8YQY - chains B and G of the 9 polymer chains in the assembly; structure by electron microscopy, 3.68 A resolution.

== Chain B ==
Protein: DNA-directed RNA polymerase subunit beta
From: African swine fever virus
Notes: EC 2.7.7.6
UniProtKB: A0A2X0RU95 (A0A2X0RU95_ASF); residue numbers follow UniProt; this construct covers 1-1242
Chain sequence (1242 residues; row label = number of the first residue in the row):
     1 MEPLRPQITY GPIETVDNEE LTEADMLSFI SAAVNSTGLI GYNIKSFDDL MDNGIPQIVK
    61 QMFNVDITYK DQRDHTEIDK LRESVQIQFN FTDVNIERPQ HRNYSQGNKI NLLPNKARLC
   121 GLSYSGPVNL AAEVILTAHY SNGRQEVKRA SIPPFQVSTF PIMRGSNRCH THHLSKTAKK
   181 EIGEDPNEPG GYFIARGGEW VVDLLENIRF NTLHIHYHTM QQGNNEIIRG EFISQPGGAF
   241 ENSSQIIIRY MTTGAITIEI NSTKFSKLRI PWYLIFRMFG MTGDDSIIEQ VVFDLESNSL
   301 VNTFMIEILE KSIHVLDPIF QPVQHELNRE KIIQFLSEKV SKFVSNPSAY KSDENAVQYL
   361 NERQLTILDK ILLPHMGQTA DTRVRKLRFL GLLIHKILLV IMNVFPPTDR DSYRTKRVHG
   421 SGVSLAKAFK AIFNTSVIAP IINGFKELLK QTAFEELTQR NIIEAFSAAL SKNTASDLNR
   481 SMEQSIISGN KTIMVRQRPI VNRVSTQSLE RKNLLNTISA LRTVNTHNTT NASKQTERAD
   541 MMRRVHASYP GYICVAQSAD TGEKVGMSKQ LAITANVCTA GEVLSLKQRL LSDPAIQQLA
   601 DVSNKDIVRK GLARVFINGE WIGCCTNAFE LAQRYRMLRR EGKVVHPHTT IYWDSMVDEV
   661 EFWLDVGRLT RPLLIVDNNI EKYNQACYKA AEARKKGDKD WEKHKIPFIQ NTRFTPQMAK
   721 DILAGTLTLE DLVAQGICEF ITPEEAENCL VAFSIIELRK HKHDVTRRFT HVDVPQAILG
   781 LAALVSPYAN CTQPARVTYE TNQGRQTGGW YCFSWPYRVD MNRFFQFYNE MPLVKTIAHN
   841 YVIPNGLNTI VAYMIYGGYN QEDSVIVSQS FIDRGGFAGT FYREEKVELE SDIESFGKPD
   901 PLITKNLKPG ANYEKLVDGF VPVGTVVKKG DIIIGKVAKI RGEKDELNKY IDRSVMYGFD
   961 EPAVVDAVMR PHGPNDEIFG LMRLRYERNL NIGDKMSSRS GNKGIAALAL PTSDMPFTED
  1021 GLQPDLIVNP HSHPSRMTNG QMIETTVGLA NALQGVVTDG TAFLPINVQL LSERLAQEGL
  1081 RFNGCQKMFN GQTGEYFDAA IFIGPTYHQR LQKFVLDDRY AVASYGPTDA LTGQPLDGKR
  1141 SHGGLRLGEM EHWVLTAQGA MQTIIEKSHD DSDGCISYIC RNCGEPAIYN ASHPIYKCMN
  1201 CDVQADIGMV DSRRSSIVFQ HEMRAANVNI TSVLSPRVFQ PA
Not modelled in the structure: 1-3, 219-224, 490-503, 529-532, 941-948
Bound ions: Zn2+: Cys-1180, Cys-1183, Cys-1198, Cys-1201

== Chain G ==
Protein: C122R
From: African swine fever virus
UniProtKB: A0A0A1DYD1 (A0A0A1DYD1_ASF); residues 1-105 here = UniProt positions 1-105
Chain sequence (105 residues; numbered 1 to 105; the number before each row is that of its first residue):
     1 MKICKACSSC MVRTYVDGNI IFRCSCGESV QGDSQNLLVS SKVYHTGEME DKYKIFIKNA
    61 PFDPTNCQIK KDCPNCHLDY LTQICIGSQK IIILVCRCGY MSNRG
Bound ions: Zn2+ site 1: Cys-4, Cys-7, Cys-24, Cys-26; Zn2+ site 2: Cys-73, Cys-76, Cys-96, Cys-98

== Chain B / chain G interface ==
Pairs across the interface (63; chain B residue first):
  Gly-283(B) with Ser-8(G)
  Asp-284(B) with Ser-8(G), hydrogen bond (backbone-backbone); Ser-9(G); Cys-10(G), hydrogen bond (side chain-backbone)
  Asp-285(B) with Ile-3(G); Ser-8(G), hydrogen bond (backbone-backbone)
  Ile-288(B) with Met-1(G), hydrophobic
  Leu-295(B) with Met-1(G), hydrophobic
  Leu-300(B) with Val-43(G), hydrophobic; Asp-51(G)
  Thr-303(B) with Ser-41(G)
  Ile-306(B) with Met-1(G), hydrophobic
  Glu-307(B) with Ser-40(G); Ser-41(G)
  Glu-310(B) with Met-1(G); Cys-10(G)
  Ile-313(B) with Cys-10(G), hydrophobic
  His-314(B) with Cys-10(G), hydrogen bond; Val-12(G)
  Met-402(B) with Thr-46(G), hydrogen bond (backbone-side chain); Met-49(G), hydrophobic
  Asn-403(B) with Thr-46(G); Gly-47(G)
  Val-404(B) with Met-49(G), hydrophobic; Lys-52(G), hydrogen bond (backbone-side chain)
  Phe-629(B) with Phe-62(G)
  Trp-653(B) with Asn-59(G); Asp-63(G)
  Ser-655(B) with Ile-55(G); Phe-56(G); Asn-59(G); Asp-63(G)
  Met-656(B) with Lys-52(G); Tyr-53(G), hydrophobic; Ile-55(G); Phe-56(G), hydrophobic
  Asp-658(B) with Ile-55(G); Lys-58(G), salt bridge; Asn-59(G), hydrogen bond
  Ile-680(B) with Tyr-80(G)
  Tyr-683(B) with Asp-79(G), hydrogen bond; Tyr-80(G), hydrophobic
  Asn-684(B) with Leu-78(G); Tyr-80(G), hydrogen bond
  Cys-687(B) with Leu-78(G), hydrophobic; Asp-79(G)
  Tyr-688(B) with Cys-76(G); Leu-78(G), hydrophobic
  Ala-691(B) with His-77(G)
  Arg-694(B) with His-77(G), hydrogen bond
  Lys-695(B) with His-77(G)
  Glu-747(B) with Thr-65(G)
  Asn-748(B) with Pro-64(G); Thr-65(G)
  Cys-749(B) with Thr-65(G)
  Leu-750(B) with Pro-64(G)
  Val-765(B) with Lys-70(G); Tyr-80(G), hydrophobic
  Thr-766(B) with Gln-68(G); Lys-70(G)
  Arg-768(B) with Gln-68(G); Tyr-80(G)
  Thr-770(B) with Pro-64(G)
Other interface residues (no listed pair), chain B (40 interface residues in all): Val-301, Leu-327, Val-657, Lys-705
Other interface residues (no listed pair), chain G (35 interface residues in all): Cys-7, Met-11, Leu-38, Ile-69, Arg-97

== In short ==
40 residues of chain B and 35 residues of chain G are in contact, with 10 hydrogen bonds and 1 salt bridge.
Polar contacts include Asp-658(B)/Lys-58(G), Asp-284(B)/Cys-10(G) and His-314(B)/Cys-10(G). Cys-1180(B),
Cys-1183(B), Cys-1198(B) and Cys-1201(B) form the Zn2+ site.
Here chain B is DNA-directed RNA polymerase subunit beta and chain G is C122R, both from African swine fever
virus. Entry 8YQY (ASFV RNA polymerase-M1249L complex complete) was determined by electron microscopy,
deposited together with 8YQT, 8YQU, 8YQV, 8YQW, 8YQX and 8YQZ.
